PDB entry 7X7U | electron microscopy, 3.77 A resolution | chains G and H of the 7 polymer chains in the assembly

== Chain G ==
Name: Spike protein S1
Organism: Severe acute respiratory syndrome coronavirus 2
UniProt: P0DTC2 (SPIKE_SARS2); residues 324-527 here = UniProt positions 324-527
Amino-acid sequence (204 residues; each row starts with the number of its first residue):
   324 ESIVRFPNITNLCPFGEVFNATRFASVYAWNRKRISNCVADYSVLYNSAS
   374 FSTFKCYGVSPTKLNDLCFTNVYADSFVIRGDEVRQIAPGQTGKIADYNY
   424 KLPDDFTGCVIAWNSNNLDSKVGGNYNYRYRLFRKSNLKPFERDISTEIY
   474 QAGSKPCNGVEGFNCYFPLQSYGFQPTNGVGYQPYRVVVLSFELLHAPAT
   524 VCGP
Disordered / not traced: 324-332, 527
Sequence notes: variant R452 (Leu in P0DTC2), K478 (Thr in P0DTC2)
Disulfide bonds: C336-C361, C379-C432
Covalently attached groups: N-acetylglucosamine (NAG) linked to N343
Curated features (UniProtKB/Swiss-Prot):
  - region: R403 to D405 (Integrin-binding motif), N448 to Y451, Y453 to F456 (Immunodominant HLA epitope recognized by the CD8+)
  - glycosylation: S325 (O-linked (HexNAc...) serine), N331 (N-linked (GlcNAc...) (complex) asparagine), N343 (N-linked (GlcNAc...) (complex) asparagine)
  - natural variant: G339 (G339D: In strain: Omicron/BA.1, Omicron/BA.2 and 4 more; G339H: In strain: Omicron/BA.2.75, Omicron/XBB.1.5 and 1 more), R346 (R346K: In strain: Mu/B.1.621; R346T: In strain: Omicron/BQ.1.1, Omicron/XBB.1.5 and 1 more), L368 (L368I: In strain: Omicron/XBB.1.5, Omicron/EG.5.1), S371 (S371F: In strain: Omicron/BA.2, Omicron/BA.2.12.1 and 6 more; S371L: In strain: Omicron/BA.1), S373 (S373P: In strain: Omicron/BA.1, Omicron/BA.2 and 7 more), S375 (S375F: In strain: Omicron/BA.1, Omicron/BA.2 and 7 more), T376 (T376A: In strain: Omicron/BA.2, Omicron/BA.2.12.1 and 5 more), D405 (D405N: In strain: Omicron/BA.2, Omicron/BA.2.12.1 and 6 more), R408 (R408S: In strain: Omicron/BA.2, Omicron/BA.2.12.1 and 6 more), K417 (K417N: In strain: Beta/B.1.351, Omicron/BA.1 and 8 more; K417T: In strain: Gamma/P.1), N440 (N440K: In strain: Omicron/BA.1, Omicron/BA.2 and 7 more), K444 (K444T: In strain: Omicron/BQ.1.1), 16 further natural variant entries in UniProt
  - mutagenesis: N331 (N331Q: Reduced viral infectivity), N343 (N343Q: Reduced viral infectivity), Y453 (Y453F: Decreased HLA binding to NF9 epitope. Increased binding affinity to human ACE2), A475 (A475V: Increased resistance to neutralizing antibodies), V483 (V483A: Increased resistance to neutralizing antibodies), E484 (E484D: Increased replication in human TMEM106B overexpressing cells), F490 (F490L: Increased resistance to neutralizing antibodies and human covalescent sera neutralization), Q493 (Q493N: Reduced host ACE2-binding affinity in vitro; Q493Y: Reduced host ACE2-binding affinity in vitro), N501 (N501T: Reduced host ACE2-binding affinity in vitro; N501Y: Increased binding affinity to human ACE2), H519 (H519P: Increased resistance to human covalescent sera neutralization)

== Chain H ==
Name: X10 heavy chain
Organism: Mus musculus
Amino-acid sequence (121 residues; row label = number of the first residue in the row):
     1 EVQLQQSGPELVKPGASVKISCKTSGYTFTEYTLHWVKQSHGKSLEWIGG
    51 FDPNFGGATYNLKFEDKATLTVDKSSNTAYMELRSLTSEDSAVFYCARGD
   101 YGTSYAYFDFWGQGTTLTVSS
Disulfide bonds: C22-C96

== Interface between chain G and chain H ==
Residue-residue contacts (24):
  N343(G) - F55(H)
  A344(G) - F55(H)
  T345(G) - D52(H)  hydrogen bond
  T345(G) - F55(H)
  T345(G) - A58(H)
  T345(G) - T59(H)
  T345(G) - T103(H)
  R346(G) - Y105(H)
  N440(G) - N54(H)
  N440(G) - Y101(H)
  L441(G) - F55(H)  hydrophobic
  L441(G) - G102(H)
  L441(G) - T103(H)  hydrogen bond (backbone-side chain)
  D442(G) - T103(H)  hydrogen bond
  S443(G) - Y101(H)
  K444(G) - S104(H)
  G447(G) - S104(H)
  N448(G) - T103(H)  hydrogen bond (side chain-backbone)
  N448(G) - S104(H)  hydrogen bond
  N450(G) - T103(H)  hydrogen bond (side chain-backbone)
  N450(G) - S104(H)
  N450(G) - Y105(H)
  Y451(G) - T103(H)
  R509(G) - T103(H)
Interface residues without a listed pair, chain H (13 interface residues in all): G57, D100, Y107

== Overview ==
Chain G and chain H form an interface of 14 and 13 residues respectively, with 6 hydrogen bonds. Polar pairs
include T345(G)-D52(H), L441(G)-T103(H) and D442(G)-T103(H). Covalently linked N-acetylglucosamine: at
N343(G). UniProt lists 10 mutagenesis sites on chain G.
Here chain G is Spike protein S1 (Severe acute respiratory syndrome coronavirus 2) and chain H is X10 heavy
chain (Mus musculus). Entry 7X7U (Cryo-EM structure of SARS-CoV-2 Delta variant spike protein in complex with
three nAbs X01, X10 and ...) was determined by electron microscopy together with 7X7T and 7X7V from the same
study.
